PDB entry 8CBS | X-ray diffraction, 1.70 A resolution | chains A and B of the 4 polymer chains in the assembly

[Chain A]
Name: Integrase
From: Human immunodeficiency virus 1
Notes: EC 2.7.7.-, 3.1.-.-
UniProt: P12497 (POL_HV1N5); the construct has insertions or renumbered stretches relative to UniProt, so the offset changes along the chain: 220-288 = UniProt 1367-1435; 289-451 = UniProt 1197-1359
Amino-acid sequence (233 residues; row label = number of the first residue in the row):
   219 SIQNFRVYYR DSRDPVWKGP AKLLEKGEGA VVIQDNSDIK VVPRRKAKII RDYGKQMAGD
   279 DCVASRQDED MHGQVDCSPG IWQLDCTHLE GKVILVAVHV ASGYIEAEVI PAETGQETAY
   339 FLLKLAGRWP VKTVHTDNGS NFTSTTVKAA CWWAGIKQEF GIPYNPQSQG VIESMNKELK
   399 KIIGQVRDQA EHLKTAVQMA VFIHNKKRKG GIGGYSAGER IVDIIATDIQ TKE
Disordered / not traced: 219-220, 274-451
Differences from the reference sequence: expression tag (219); engineered mutation Glu243 (Trp1390 in P12497), Lys424 (Phe1332 in P12497)
Swiss-Prot annotation at these positions:
  - DNA-binding region: Phe223 to Asp270 (Integrase-type)
  - binding site (Mg(2+)): Asp303, Asp355, Glu391
Ligand contacts: U5L ((2S)-2-[3-cyclopropyl-6-methyl-2-(5-methyl-3,4-dihydro-2H-chromen-6-yl)phenyl]-2-[(2-methylpropan-2-yl)oxy]ethanoic acid): Tyr226, Trp235, Lys266, Ile268
What the authors report for this chain:
  - binding site for U5L: Lys266

[Chain B]
Name: Integrase
From: Human immunodeficiency virus 1
Notes: EC 2.7.7.-, 3.1.-.-
UniProt: P12497 (POL_HV1N5); the construct has insertions or renumbered stretches relative to UniProt, so the offset changes along the chain: -19 to 49 = UniProt 1367-1435; 50-212 = UniProt 1197-1359
Amino-acid sequence (233 residues; numbered -20 to 212; the number before each row is that of its first residue; numbers below 1 keep their minus sign (Ser-20 is residue -20)):
   -20 SIQNFRVYYR DSRDPVWKGP AKLLEKGEGA VVIQDNSDIK VVPRRKAKII RDYGKQMAGD
    40 DCVASRQDED MHGQVDCSPG IWQLDCTHLE GKVILVAVHV ASGYIEAEVI PAETGQETAY
   100 FLLKLAGRWP VKTVHTDNGS NFTSTTVKAA CWWAGIKQEF GIPYNPQSQG VIESMNKELK
   160 KIIGQVRDQA EHLKTAVQMA VFIHNKKRKG GIGGYSAGER IVDIIATDIQ TKE
Disordered / not traced: -20 to 55, 141-148, 189-192, 209-212
Differences from the reference sequence: expression tag (-20); engineered mutation Glu4 (Trp1390 in P12497), Lys185 (Phe1332 in P12497)
Swiss-Prot annotation at these positions:
  - DNA-binding region: Phe-16 to Asp31 (Integrase-type)
  - binding site (Mg(2+)): Asp64, Asp116, Glu152
Metal / ion sites: Mg2+: Asp64, Asp116
Ligand contacts:
  - U5L ((2S)-2-[3-cyclopropyl-6-methyl-2-(5-methyl-3,4-dihydro-2H-chromen-6-yl)phenyl]-2-[(2-methylpropan-2-yl)oxy]ethanoic acid), molecule 1: Gln95, Ala98, Tyr99, Leu102, Thr124, Thr125, Ala128, Ala129, Trp132
  - U5L, molecule 2: Gln168, Ala169, Glu170, His171, Lys173, Thr174, Met178
What the authors report for this chain:
  - binding site for U5L: Glu170, His171, Thr174
  - mutagenesis - T174I: decreased growth

[How chain A and chain B interact]
Pairs across the interface (18; chain A residue first):
  Asn222(A) with Trp131(B)
  Arg224(A) with Trp131(B)
  Tyr226(A) with Thr124(B); Lys127(B); Ala128(B); Trp131(B)
  Trp235(A) with Thr124(B), hydrogen bond (backbone-side chain)
  Ile268(A) with Ala128(B), hydrophobic; Trp131(B), hydrogen bond (backbone-side chain); Trp132(B), hydrophobic
  Arg269(A) with Trp131(B); Trp132(B)
  Asp270(A) with Trp131(B); Trp132(B)
  Tyr271(A) with Trp132(B), hydrogen bond (backbone-backbone)
  Gly272(A) with Trp132(B), hydrogen bond (backbone-backbone); Ala133(B)
  Lys273(A) with Gly134(B)
Also at the interface, not in a pair above, chain A (14 interface residues in all): Phe223, Lys236, Gly237, Pro238
Also at the interface, not in a pair above, chain B (8 interface residues in all): Ile135

[Overview]
14 residues of chain A and 8 residues of chain B are in contact, with 4 hydrogen bonds. Polar contacts include
Trp235(A)-Thr124(B), Ile268(A)-Trp131(B) and Tyr271(A)-Trp132(B). One compound U5L molecule is bound between
chain A and chain B. From the paper: a binding site for U5L at Lys266(A) and Glu170(B) among others; T174I of
chain B reduces growth.
Chain A and chain B are both Integrase (Human immunodeficiency virus 1); the structure, HIV-1 Integrase
Catalytic Core Domain and C-Terminal Domain in Complex with Allosteric Integrase Inhibitor MUT871, was
determined by X-ray diffraction (same publication as 8BV2, 8CBR, 8CBT, 8CBU and 8CBV).
